4ZVS - chains B and C of the 6 polymer chains in the assembly; structure by X-ray diffraction, 2.50 A resolution.

Chain B:
Protein: Caspase-7
Organism: Homo sapiens
Notes: EC 3.4.22.60
Reference sequence: P55210 (CASP7_HUMAN); numbering as in UniProt (aligned over 199-303)
Chain sequence (113 residues; row label = number of the first residue in the row):
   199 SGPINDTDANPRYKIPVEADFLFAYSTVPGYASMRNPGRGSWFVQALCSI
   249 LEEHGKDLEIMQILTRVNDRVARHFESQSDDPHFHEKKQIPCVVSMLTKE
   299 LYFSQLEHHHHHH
Unresolved in the structure: 199-210, 304-311
Construct notes: engineered mutation Ala230 (Tyr in P55210), Met232 (Trp in P55210), Asn234 (Ser in P55210); expression tag (304-311)
Swiss-Prot annotation at these positions:
  - region: Val226 to Tyr229, Ser231, Arg233, Pro235 to Gly238 (Loop L3), Glu274 to Ile288 (Loop L4)
  - site: Tyr223 (Involved in allosteric regulation)
  - modified residue: Arg233 (Microbial infection: ADP-riboxanated arginine), Ser239 (Phosphoserine)
  - mutagenesis: Asp206 (D206A: Reduced cleavage and activation by initiator caspases. Abolished cleavage and activation by initiator caspases; when associated with A-198), Tyr223 (Y223A/F/W/D/E: Does not significantly affect thiol protease catalytic efficiency), Tyr229 (Y229W: Strongly reduced thiol protease catalytic efficiency), Arg233 (R233A: Abolished ADP-riboxanation by C.violaceum CopC), Ser239 (S239A: Abolished phosphorylation by PAK2; when associated with A-30 and A-173; S239E: Mimics phosphorylation; leading to inactivate thiol protease activity), Gln276 (Q276C: In esCasp-7 V3 mutant; promotes specificity toward alternate peptides with VEID, YVAD, WEHD, LETD or LEHD sequence; when associated with 230-V--V-234; Q276D: In esCasp-7 V4 mutant ...), Cys290 (C290S: Decreased phosphorylation by PAK2; C290T/N: Does not significantly affect thiol protease catalytic activity)

Chain C:
Protein: Caspase-7
Organism: Homo sapiens
Notes: EC 3.4.22.60
Reference sequence: P55210 (CASP7_HUMAN); residues 301-498 here correspond to UniProt positions 1-198 (UniProt number = residue number - 300)
Chain sequence (198 residues; row label = number of the first residue in the row):
   301 MADDQGCIEEQGVEDSANEDSVDAKPDRSSFVPSLFSKKKKNVTMRSIKT
   351 TRDRVPTYQYNMNFEKLGKCIIINNKNFDKVTGMGVRNGTDKDAEALFKC
   401 FRSLGFDVIVYNDCSCAKMQDLLKKASEEDHTNAACFACILLSHGEENVI
   451 YGKDGVTPIKDLTAHFRGDRCKTLLEKPKLFFIQACRGTELDDGIQAD
Unresolved in the structure: 301-356, 497-498
Swiss-Prot annotation at these positions:
  - region: Lys338 to Lys341 (Exosite), Lys376 to Arg387 (Loop L1), Arg487 to Gln496 (Loop L2)
  - active site: His444, Cys486
  - site: Phe336, Ser337 (Cleavage), Met345, Arg346 (Cleavage), Ser347, Ile348 (Cleavage), Arg487 (Involved in allosteric regulation)
  - modified residue: Ala302 (N-acetylalanine), Ser330 (Phosphoserine), Ser337 (Phosphoserine), Thr473 (Phosphothreonine)

Chain B / chain C interface:
Pairs across the interface (14; chain B residue first):
  Tyr211(B) with Gln496(C)
  Lys212(B) with Asp493(C), hydrogen bond (side chain-backbone); Gly494(C); Ile495(C); Gln496(C)
  Ile213(B) with Gly494(C); Ile495(C), hydrogen bond (backbone-backbone); Gln496(C)
  Pro214(B) with Asp492(C)
  Val215(B) with Asp492(C), hydrogen bond (backbone-side chain); Gly494(C)
  Glu216(B) with Asp492(C), hydrogen bond (backbone-side chain)
  Arg264(B) with Tyr358(C)
  Arg271(B) with Glu476(C), salt bridge
Interface residues without a listed pair, chain B (10 interface residues in all): Pro227, Tyr229
Interface residues without a listed pair, chain C (9 interface residues in all): Lys460, Arg467

In short:
Chain B and chain C form an interface of 10 and 9 residues respectively, with 4 hydrogen bonds and 1 salt
bridge. Polar contacts include Arg271(B)-Glu476(C), Lys212(B)-Asp493(C) and Val215(B)-Asp492(C). UniProt lists
7 mutagenesis sites on chain B; active-site residues His444(C) and Cys486(C) on chain C.
Here chain B is Caspase-7 and chain C is Caspase-7, both from Homo sapiens. Entry 4ZVS (Caspase-7 Variant 1
(V1) with reprogrammed substrate specificity due to Y230A/W232M/S234N substitutions, bound to DEVD inhibitor)
was determined by X-ray diffraction, deposited together with 4ZVO, 4ZVP, 4ZVQ, 4ZVR, 4ZVT and 4ZVU.
